PDB entry 7U05 | electron microscopy, 3.70 A resolution | chains g and h of the 28 polymer chains in the assembly

== Chain g ==
Protein: Trafficking protein particle complex subunit BET5
From: Saccharomyces cerevisiae
UniProt: Q03630 (BET5_YEAST); numbering as in UniProt (aligned over 1-159)
Chain sequence (159 residues; numbered 1 to 159; the number before each row is that of its first residue):
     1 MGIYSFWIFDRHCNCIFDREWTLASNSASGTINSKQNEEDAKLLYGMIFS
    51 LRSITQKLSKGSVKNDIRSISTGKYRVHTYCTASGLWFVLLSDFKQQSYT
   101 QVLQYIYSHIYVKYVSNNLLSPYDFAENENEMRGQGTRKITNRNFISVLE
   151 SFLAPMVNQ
Not modelled in the structure: 1, 158-159

== Chain h ==
Protein: Trafficking protein particle complex subunit 23
From: Saccharomyces cerevisiae
UniProt: Q03784 (TRS23_YEAST); residues 1-219 here = UniProt positions 1-219
Chain sequence (219 residues; numbered 1 to 219; the number before each row is that of its first residue):
     1 MAIETILVINKSGGLIYQRNFTNDEQKLNSNEYLILASTLHGVFAIASQL
    51 TPKALQLTQQTNIENTIPYIPYVGMSSNRSDTRNGGGNNNKHTNNEKLGS
   101 FKGDDFFKEPFTNWNKSGLRQLCTDQFTMFIYQTLTGLKFVAISSSVMPQ
   151 RQPTIATTDKPDRPKSTSNLAIQIADNFLRKVYCLYSDYVMKDPSYSMEM
   201 PIRSNLFDEKVKKMVENLQ
Not modelled in the structure: 1, 77-97, 148-165

== How chain g and chain h interact ==
Contacting residue pairs (55):
  Tyr4(g) - Pro52(h)  hydrophobic
  Tyr4(g) - Leu55(h)
  Glu20(g) - Lys53(h)
  Trp21(g) - Lys53(h)
  Thr22(g) - Lys53(h)  hydrogen bond
  Ser29(g) - Lys53(h)  hydrogen bond
  Leu43(g) - Ile46(h)
  Leu43(g) - Leu50(h)  hydrophobic
  Leu44(g) - Leu50(h)  hydrophobic
  Met47(g) - Ile46(h)  hydrophobic
  Met47(g) - Ala47(h)  hydrophobic
  Ser50(g) - Thr39(h)
  Ser50(g) - Val43(h)
  Leu51(g) - Val43(h)  hydrophobic
  Leu51(g) - Leu122(h)  hydrophobic
  Thr55(g) - Leu122(h)
  Thr55(g) - Thr124(h)
  Thr55(g) - Phe127(h)
  Lys57(g) - Lys27(h)  hydrogen bond (backbone-side chain)
  Lys57(g) - Leu28(h)
  Lys57(g) - Glu32(h)
  Leu58(g) - Leu36(h)  hydrophobic
  Leu58(g) - Phe127(h)  hydrophobic
  Ser59(g) - Lys27(h)  hydrogen bond (backbone-side chain)
  Ser59(g) - Gln126(h)
  Lys60(g) - Glu4(h)  salt bridge
  Lys60(g) - Glu25(h)  salt bridge
  Lys60(g) - Gln126(h)  hydrogen bond (backbone-side chain)
  Asn65(g) - Thr124(h)
  Asn65(g) - Asp125(h)
  Asn65(g) - Gln126(h)
  Asn65(g) - Phe127(h)
  Asp66(g) - Thr124(h)
  Ile67(g) - Cys123(h)
  Arg68(g) - Cys123(h)  hydrogen bond (backbone-backbone)
  Arg68(g) - Asp125(h)
  Ser69(g) - Leu122(h)
  Ser69(g) - Cys123(h)  hydrogen bond (backbone-backbone)
  Ile70(g) - Leu119(h)  hydrophobic
  Ile70(g) - Gln121(h)
  Ser71(g) - Arg120(h)  hydrogen bond (backbone-backbone)
  Ser71(g) - Gln121(h)  hydrogen bond (backbone-backbone)
  Thr72(g) - Ala47(h)
  Thr72(g) - Gly118(h)
  Thr72(g) - Arg120(h)
  Gly73(g) - Lys116(h)
  Gly73(g) - Gly118(h)  hydrogen bond (backbone-backbone)
  Lys74(g) - Lys116(h)
  Lys74(g) - Ser117(h)  hydrogen bond
  Tyr75(g) - Ala47(h)
  Tyr75(g) - Leu50(h)  hydrogen bond (side chain-backbone)
  Tyr75(g) - Thr51(h)
  Tyr75(g) - Pro52(h)
  Arg76(g) - Gln121(h)
  Gln97(g) - Thr167(h)
Also at the interface, not in a pair above, chain g (32 interface residues in all): Asp40, Ile54, Gly61, Phe94
Also at the interface, not in a pair above, chain h (34 interface residues in all): Thr22, Gln49, Glu64, Asn115, Ile143, Ser168

== Summary ==
The interface between chain g and chain h involves 32 residues on one side and 34 on the other, with 12
hydrogen bonds and 2 salt bridges. Polar contacts include Lys60(g)-Glu4(h), Lys60(g)-Glu25(h) and
Thr22(g)-Lys53(h).
Here chain g is Trafficking protein particle complex subunit BET5 and chain h is Trafficking protein particle
complex subunit 23, both from Saccharomyces cerevisiae. Entry 7U05 (Structure of the yeast TRAPPII-Rab11/Ypt32
complex in the closed/closed state (composite structure)) was determined by electron microscopy together with
7U06 from the same study.
